Entry 3SIP (X-ray diffraction, 3.50 A resolution); this record covers chains A and B of the 6 polymer chains in the assembly.

[Chain A]
Protein: Caspase
Source organism: Drosophila melanogaster
Notes: EC 3.4.22.-
UniProtKB: O01382 (ICE_DROME); residues 5-157 here correspond to UniProt positions 78-230 (UniProt number = residue number + 73)
Amino-acid sequence (157 residues; row label = number of the first residue in the row):
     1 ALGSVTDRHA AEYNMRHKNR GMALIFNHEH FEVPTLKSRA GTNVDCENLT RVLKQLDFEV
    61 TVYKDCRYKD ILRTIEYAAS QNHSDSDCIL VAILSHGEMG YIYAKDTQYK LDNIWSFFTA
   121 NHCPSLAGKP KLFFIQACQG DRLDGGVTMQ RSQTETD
Disordered / not traced: 150-157
UniProt features mapped onto this chain:
  - active site: His-96, Cys-138
Reported in the primary citation:
  - catalytic residues: Cys-138
  - contacts within the chain: Glu-29/Asn-43 (hydrogen bond), Asn-43/Lys-64

[Chain B]
Protein: Caspase
Source organism: Drosophila melanogaster
Notes: EC 3.4.22.-
UniProtKB: O01382 (ICE_DROME); residues 158-266 here correspond to UniProt positions 231-339 (UniProt number = residue number + 73)
Amino-acid sequence (109 residues; each row starts with the number of its first residue):
   158 GDSSMSYKIP VHADFLIAYS TVPGFYSWRN TTRGSWFMQS LCAELAANGK RLDILTLLTF
   218 VCQRVAVDFE SCTPDTPEMH QQKQIPCITT MLTRILRFSD KQLAPAGRV
Disordered / not traced: 158-161, 265-266

[Chain A / chain B interface]
Pairs across the interface (111):
  Arg-8(A) / Met-162(B)  hydrogen bond (side chain-backbone)
  Arg-8(A) / Tyr-164(B)
  Arg-8(A) / Arg-251(B)  hydrogen bond (backbone-side chain)
  Ala-10(A) / Arg-251(B)  hydrogen bond (backbone-side chain)
  Ala-11(A) / Arg-251(B)
  Ala-11(A) / Ile-252(B)  hydrogen bond (backbone-backbone)
  Glu-12(A) / Arg-251(B)
  Glu-12(A) / Ile-252(B)
  Glu-12(A) / Arg-254(B)  salt bridge
  Tyr-13(A) / Asp-171(B)  hydrogen bond
  Tyr-13(A) / Leu-249(B)
  Tyr-13(A) / Thr-250(B)  hydrogen bond (side chain-backbone)
  Tyr-13(A) / Arg-251(B)
  Tyr-13(A) / Ile-252(B)  hydrogen bond (backbone-backbone)
  Tyr-13(A) / Leu-253(B)  hydrophobic
  Met-15(A) / Leu-253(B)  hydrophobic
  Met-15(A) / Arg-254(B)
  Met-15(A) / Ser-256(B)
  Arg-16(A) / Ser-256(B)
  Arg-16(A) / Asp-257(B)  hydrogen bond (side chain-backbone)
  Arg-16(A) / Lys-258(B)
  His-17(A) / Lys-258(B)  hydrogen bond (backbone-side chain)
  Lys-18(A) / Lys-258(B)
  Arg-20(A) / Phe-255(B)  hydrogen bond (side chain-backbone)
  Arg-20(A) / Ser-256(B)  hydrogen bond (side chain-backbone)
  Arg-39(A) / Arg-186(B)
  Ala-40(A) / Arg-186(B)
  Ala-40(A) / Asn-187(B)
  Ala-40(A) / Thr-188(B)
  Gly-41(A) / Thr-188(B)
  Gly-41(A) / Gly-191(B)
  Val-44(A) / Arg-190(B)
  Val-44(A) / Gly-191(B)
  Asp-45(A) / Gly-191(B)
  Asp-45(A) / Ser-192(B)  hydrogen bond
  Asp-45(A) / Met-195(B)
  Asn-48(A) / Cys-199(B)
  Leu-49(A) / Cys-199(B)  hydrogen bond (backbone-side chain)
  Val-52(A) / Cys-199(B)
  Val-52(A) / Ala-203(B)  hydrophobic
  Gln-55(A) / Leu-202(B)
  Gln-55(A) / Ala-203(B)
  Gln-55(A) / Lys-207(B)  hydrogen bond (backbone-side chain)
  Leu-56(A) / Phe-255(B)  hydrophobic
  Asp-57(A) / Lys-207(B)
  Asp-57(A) / Asp-257(B)
  Phe-58(A) / Phe-255(B)  hydrophobic
  Leu-94(A) / Met-195(B)  hydrophobic
  Met-99(A) / Pro-180(B)  hydrophobic
  Met-99(A) / Gly-181(B)
  Trp-115(A) / His-169(B)
  Trp-115(A) / Phe-172(B)
  Phe-118(A) / Phe-172(B)
  Thr-119(A) / Val-168(B)
  Thr-119(A) / His-169(B)
  Thr-119(A) / Phe-172(B)
  Ala-120(A) / Val-168(B)  hydrogen bond (backbone-backbone)
  Asn-121(A) / Val-168(B)
  Gly-128(A) / Asp-171(B)
  Lys-129(A) / Asp-171(B)
  Pro-130(A) / Asp-171(B)
  Pro-130(A) / Leu-249(B)  hydrophobic
  Pro-130(A) / Leu-253(B)  hydrophobic
  Lys-131(A) / Ala-170(B)
  Lys-131(A) / Asp-171(B)  hydrogen bond (backbone-backbone)
  Lys-131(A) / Phe-172(B)
  Lys-131(A) / Leu-173(B)  hydrogen bond (backbone-backbone)
  Leu-132(A) / Leu-173(B)
  Phe-133(A) / Phe-172(B)  hydrophobic
  Phe-133(A) / Leu-173(B)  hydrogen bond (backbone-backbone)
  Phe-133(A) / Ile-174(B)
  Phe-133(A) / Ala-175(B)  hydrogen bond (backbone-backbone)
  Phe-134(A) / Ala-175(B)
  Phe-134(A) / Leu-198(B)  hydrophobic
  Ile-135(A) / Ala-175(B)
  Ile-135(A) / Tyr-176(B)  hydrophobic
  Ile-135(A) / Ser-177(B)  hydrogen bond (backbone-backbone)
  Ile-135(A) / Phe-194(B)
  Gln-136(A) / Ser-177(B)  hydrogen bond
  Gln-136(A) / Ser-184(B)
  Gln-136(A) / Trp-185(B)
  Gln-136(A) / Ser-192(B)  hydrogen bond
  Gln-136(A) / Phe-194(B)
  Gln-136(A) / Met-195(B)
  Ala-137(A) / Ser-184(B)  hydrogen bond (backbone-side chain)
  Cys-138(A) / Phe-182(B)
  Cys-138(A) / Tyr-183(B)
  Cys-138(A) / Ser-184(B)
  Cys-138(A) / Arg-186(B)
  Gln-139(A) / Tyr-176(B)  hydrogen bond
  Gln-139(A) / Thr-178(B)  hydrogen bond (side chain-backbone)
  Gln-139(A) / Val-179(B)
  Gln-139(A) / Pro-180(B)
  Gln-139(A) / Gly-181(B)  hydrogen bond (side chain-backbone)
  Gln-139(A) / Phe-182(B)
  Gly-140(A) / Gly-181(B)
  Gly-140(A) / Phe-182(B)  hydrogen bond (backbone-backbone)
  Gly-140(A) / Tyr-183(B)
  Asp-141(A) / Gly-181(B)  hydrogen bond (backbone-backbone)
  Asp-141(A) / Phe-182(B)
  Asp-141(A) / Tyr-183(B)
  Arg-142(A) / Gly-181(B)  hydrogen bond (backbone-backbone)
  Arg-142(A) / Phe-182(B)
  Arg-142(A) / Tyr-183(B)  hydrogen bond (backbone-backbone)
  Leu-143(A) / Phe-182(B)
  Leu-143(A) / Tyr-183(B)  hydrophobic
  Leu-143(A) / Trp-185(B)
  Leu-143(A) / Gln-239(B)
  Asp-144(A) / Gln-239(B)
  Asp-144(A) / Lys-240(B)  hydrogen bond (backbone-backbone)
  Gly-145(A) / Gln-239(B)
Other interface residues (no listed pair), chain A (54 interface residues in all): His-9, Ser-38, Arg-51, Leu-53, His-96, Leu-111, Gly-146
Other interface residues (no listed pair), chain B (52 interface residues in all): Ile-166, Gln-196, Gly-206, Glu-235, Met-236, Gln-238, Gln-241

[In short]
54 residues of chain A and 52 residues of chain B are in contact, with 31 hydrogen bonds and 1 salt bridge.
Polar contacts include Glu-12(A)/Arg-254(B), Arg-8(A)/Met-162(B) and Arg-8(A)/Arg-251(B). UniProt lists
active-site residues His-96(A) and Cys-138(A) on chain A. From the paper: the catalytic residue Cys-138(A);
contacts within the chain involving Asn-43(A), Glu-29(A) and Lys-64(A).
Here chain A is Caspase and chain B is Caspase, both from Drosophila melanogaster. Entry 3SIP (Crystal
structure of drICE and dIAP1-BIR1 complex) was determined by X-ray diffraction (same publication as 3SIQ and
3SIR).
